Entry 3L3O (X-ray diffraction, 3.40 A resolution); this record covers chains B and M of the 4 polymer chains in the assembly.

Chain B:
Molecule: Complement C3
From: Homo sapiens
Reference sequence: P01024 (CO3_HUMAN); residues 727-932 here correspond to UniProt positions 749-954 (UniProt number = residue number + 22)
Amino-acid sequence (206 residues; each row starts with the number of its first residue):
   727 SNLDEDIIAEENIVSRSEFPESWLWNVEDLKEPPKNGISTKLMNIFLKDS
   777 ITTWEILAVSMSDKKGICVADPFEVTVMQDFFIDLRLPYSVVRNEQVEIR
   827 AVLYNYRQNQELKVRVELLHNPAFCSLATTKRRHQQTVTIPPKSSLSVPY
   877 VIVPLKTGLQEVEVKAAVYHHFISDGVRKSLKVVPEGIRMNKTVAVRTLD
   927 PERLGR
Disordered / not traced: 727-728, 913-932
Swiss-Prot annotation at these positions:
  - site: Arg932 (Cleavage)
  - glycosylation: Asn917 (N-linked (GlcNAc...) asparagine)

Chain M:
Molecule: Staphylococcal complement inhibitor
From: Staphylococcus aureus
Reference sequence: Q931M7 (SCIN_STAAM); residues 1-85 here correspond to UniProt positions 32-116 (UniProt number = residue number + 31)
Amino-acid sequence (88 residues; row label = number of the first residue in the row; numbers below 1 keep their minus sign (Gly-2 is residue -2)):
    -2 GTSSTSLPTSNEYQNEKLANELKSLLDELNVNELATGSLNTYYKRTIKIS
    48 GQKAMYALKSKDFKKMSEAKYQLQKIYNEIDEALKSKY
Disordered / not traced: -2 to 1
Sequence notes: expression tag (-2 to 0)
Swiss-Prot annotation at these positions:
  - region: Leu31 to Gly48 (Essential for activity)

How chain B and chain M interact:
Pairs across the interface (19; chain B residue first):
  Asp730(B) with Tyr53(M); Lys56(M), salt bridge
  Glu731(B) with Tyr53(M)
  Asp732(B) with Tyr53(M), hydrogen bond; Lys62(M), salt bridge
  Ile733(B) with Gln49(M), hydrogen bond (backbone-side chain)
  Ile734(B) with Gln49(M)
  Ala735(B) with Gln49(M), hydrogen bond (backbone-side chain)
  Asn738(B) with Lys45(M); Gln49(M), hydrogen bond
  Val740(B) with Arg42(M), hydrogen bond (backbone-side chain)
  Ser741(B) with Arg42(M), hydrogen bond (backbone-side chain)
  Phe772(B) with Asn37(M)
  Asp775(B) with Arg42(M), salt bridge
  Phe898(B) with Ile46(M); Gln49(M); Lys50(M); Tyr53(M), hydrophobic
  Ser900(B) with Ile46(M)
Other interface residues (no listed pair), chain B (15 interface residues in all): Glu737, Arg742
Other interface residues (no listed pair), chain M (12 interface residues in all): Thr38, Tyr40, Lys41

In short:
Chain B and chain M form an interface of 15 and 12 residues respectively, with 6 hydrogen bonds and 3 salt
bridges. Among the polar pairs are Asp730(B)-Lys56(M), Asp732(B)-Lys62(M) and Asp775(B)-Arg42(M).
Here chain B is Complement C3 (Homo sapiens) and chain M is Staphylococcal complement inhibitor
(Staphylococcus aureus). Entry 3L3O (Staphylococcal Complement Inhibitor (SCIN) in complex with Human
Complement Component C3c) was determined by X-ray diffraction (same publication as 3OHX, 3L5N and 3NMS).
